Entry 8RT7 (electron microscopy, 2.93 A resolution); this record covers chains h and l of the 46 polymer chains in the assembly.

== Chain h ==
Molecule: TrwE protein
Organism: Escherichia coli
UniProt: A8R758 (A8R758_SALDU); residues 1-395 here = UniProt positions 1-395
Sequence (395 residues; row label = number of the first residue in the row):
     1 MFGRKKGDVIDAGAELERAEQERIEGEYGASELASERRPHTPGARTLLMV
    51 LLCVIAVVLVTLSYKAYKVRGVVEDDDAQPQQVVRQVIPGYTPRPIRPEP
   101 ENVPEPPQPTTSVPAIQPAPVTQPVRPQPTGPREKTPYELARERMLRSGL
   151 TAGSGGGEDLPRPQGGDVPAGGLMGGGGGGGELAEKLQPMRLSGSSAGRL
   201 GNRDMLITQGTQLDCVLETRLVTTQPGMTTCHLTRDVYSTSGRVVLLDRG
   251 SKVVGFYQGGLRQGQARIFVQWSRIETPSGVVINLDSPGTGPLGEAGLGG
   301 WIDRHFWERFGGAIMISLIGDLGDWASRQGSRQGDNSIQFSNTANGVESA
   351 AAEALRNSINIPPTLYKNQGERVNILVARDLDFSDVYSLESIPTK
Unresolved in the structure: 1-134, 154-176, 332-348
Cystine bridges: Cys215-Cys231

== Chain l ==
Molecule: TrwF protein
Organism: Escherichia coli
UniProt: A8R757 (A8R757_SALDU); numbering as in UniProt (aligned over 1-266)
Sequence (266 residues; each row starts with the number of its first residue):
     1 MKKLAIVALLASLHAVPALALDVPSSSRYDHRIRYVTYNPADVVQVDTVL
    51 GVATHIMLEEGEQYLTHAFGDSEAYAFARKGRHIFIKPQAELANTNLIVV
   101 TDRRSYKFRLQMRNDRNGAMYELAFRYPDTQARQTREANARAAVEAAFEQ
   151 RVGAYYNLKYMMSGDKDIAPVNAWDDGRFTYFKFSANADLPSIYFVDAEG
   201 NESLVPRTTVGSSNNIIAVHKVNPKWMIRLGNRALAIFNEAYDPNGVPND
   251 TGTASPAVRRVNKGGN
Unresolved in the structure: 1-20

== How chain h and chain l interact ==
Residue-residue contacts - 60 pairs, chain h then chain l:
  Gln212(h) with Leu204(l); Pro206(l)
  Arg235(h) with Phe195(l); Leu204(l); Lys221(l)
  Asp236(h) with Asn249(l)
  Tyr238(h) with Arg178(l); Phe179(l), hydrophobic; His220(l); Asn249(l), hydrogen bond
  Thr240(h) with Thr208(l)
  Gly242(h) with Phe179(l); Ala254(l)
  Arg243(h) with Glu145(l), salt bridge; Phe148(l); Glu149(l), salt bridge; Thr253(l); Ala254(l), hydrogen bond (backbone-backbone)
  Val244(h) with Gly252(l); Thr253(l); Arg260(l)
  Val245(h) with Asn249(l); Gly252(l), hydrogen bond (backbone-backbone); Arg260(l), hydrogen bond (backbone-side chain)
  Asp248(h) with Arg260(l), salt bridge
  Pro292(h) with Ser203(l); Leu204(l), hydrogen bond (backbone-backbone)
  Leu293(h) with Tyr194(l), hydrophobic; Glu202(l); Ser203(l); Leu204(l)
  Gly294(h) with Leu204(l)
  Asn374(h) with Leu204(l)
  Ser384(h) with Lys263(l), hydrogen bond (backbone-side chain)
  Asp385(h) with Lys263(l); Gly264(l)
  Val386(h) with Asn262(l); Lys263(l), hydrogen bond (backbone-backbone); Gly264(l)
  Tyr387(h) with Arg260(l); Val261(l); Lys263(l), hydrogen bond (backbone-side chain)
  Ser388(h) with Arg259(l); Arg260(l); Val261(l), hydrogen bond (backbone-backbone); Lys263(l)
  Leu389(h) with Val144(l), hydrophobic; Thr253(l); Arg259(l)
  Glu390(h) with Val258(l); Arg259(l), salt bridge; Val261(l)
  Ser391(h) with Ala143(l); Val144(l); Ala257(l)
  Ile392(h) with Thr251(l); Pro256(l); Ala257(l), hydrogen bond (backbone-backbone); Val258(l); Arg259(l)
Other interface residues (no listed pair), chain h (28 interface residues in all): Asp204, Ser241, Leu246, Ser279, Arg372
Other interface residues (no listed pair), chain l (31 interface residues in all): Ala147

== Overview ==
Chain h and chain l form an interface of 28 and 31 residues respectively, with 10 hydrogen bonds and 4 salt
bridges. Polar contacts include Arg243(h)-Glu145(l), Arg243(h)-Glu149(l) and Asp248(h)-Arg260(l).
Here chain h is TrwE protein and chain l is TrwF protein, both from Escherichia coli. Entry 8RT7
(Conformation-B of the full-length outer membrane core complex (TrwH/VirB7, TrwF/VirB9, TrwE/VirB10CTD) from
the fully-assembled R388 type ...) was determined by electron microscopy, deposited together with 8RT4, 8RT5,
8RT6, 8RT8, 8RT9, 8RTA, 8RTB and 8RTD.
